8YNR - chain A; structure by X-ray diffraction, 1.80 A resolution.

[Chain A]
Protein: Ras-related protein Rab-23
From: Homo sapiens
Reference sequence: Q9ULC3 (RAB23_HUMAN); residues 7-172 here = UniProt positions 7-172
Sequence (167 residues; numbered 6 to 172; the number before each row is that of its first residue):
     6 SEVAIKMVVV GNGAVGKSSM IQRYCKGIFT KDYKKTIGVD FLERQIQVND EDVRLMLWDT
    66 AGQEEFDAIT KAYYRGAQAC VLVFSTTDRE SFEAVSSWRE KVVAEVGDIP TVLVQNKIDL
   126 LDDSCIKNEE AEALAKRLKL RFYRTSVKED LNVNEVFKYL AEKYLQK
Not modelled in the structure: 68-73, 172
Construct notes: expression tag (6)
Swiss-Prot annotation at these positions:
  - motif: Arg28 to Phe46 (Switch 1), Thr65 to Ala84 (Switch 2)
  - binding site (GTP): Val20, Gly21, Lys22, Ser23, Ser24, Tyr38, Thr41, Gly67, Asn121, Lys122, Asp124, Ser151, Val152, Lys153
  - binding site (Mg(2+)): Ser23, Thr41, Asp64
Bound ions: Mg2+: Ser23, Thr41 (together with GMP-PNP)
Ligand contacts: GMP-PNP (GNP; phosphoaminophosphonic acid-guanylate ester): Asn17, Gly18, Ala19, Val20, Gly21, Lys22, Ser23, Ser24, Phe34, Thr35, Lys36, Asp37, Tyr38, Lys39, Lys40, Thr41, Thr65, Ala66, Gly67, Asn121, Lys122, Asp124, Leu125, Ser151, Val152, Lys153
Reported in the primary citation:
  - binding site for GMP-PNP: Ala19, Gly21, Lys22, Ser23, Ser24, Tyr38, Gly67, Asn121, Lys122, Asp124, Val152, Lys153
  - Mg2+ coordination: Thr41
  - conformationally variable residues (order/disorder transition): Gln68 to Ala73
  - disease-associated variants - M12K, C85R: decreased expression
  - disease-associated variants - Y79DEL: decreased catalytic activity
  - disease-associated variants - Y79DEL: unchanged catalytic activity (intrinsic nucleotide exchange activity)
  - disease-associated variants - Y79DEL: decreased binding to KIF17
  - disease-associated variants - Y79DEL: increased signaling in response to Gli1
  - mutagenesis - Q68L: decreased signaling

[Overview]
Chain A binds GMP-PNP. The Mg2+ site is built by Ser23 and Thr41. Curated annotation (UniProt) lists 14
GTP-binding residues and 3 Mg2+-binding residues. From the paper: a binding site for GMP-PNP at Ala19, Gly21
and Lys22 among others; M12K and C85R reduce expression; 4 substitutions were tested in all.
Chain A is Ras-related protein Rab-23 (Homo sapiens); the structure, Crystal Structure of Human Rab23 in
complex with GMPPNP (1.8 Angstroms Resolution), was determined by X-ray diffraction together with 8YIM, 8YL3,
8YO0 and 8YP0 from the same study.
